6LAR - chains H and D of the 10 polymer chains in the assembly; structure by electron microscopy, 3.70 A resolution.

# Chain H
Molecule: ESX-3 secretion system protein EccD3
Source organism: Mycolicibacterium smegmatis MC2 155
UniProtKB: A0QQ46 (ECCD3_MYCS2); residue numbers follow UniProt; this construct covers 1-475
Chain sequence (475 residues; each row starts with the number of its first residue):
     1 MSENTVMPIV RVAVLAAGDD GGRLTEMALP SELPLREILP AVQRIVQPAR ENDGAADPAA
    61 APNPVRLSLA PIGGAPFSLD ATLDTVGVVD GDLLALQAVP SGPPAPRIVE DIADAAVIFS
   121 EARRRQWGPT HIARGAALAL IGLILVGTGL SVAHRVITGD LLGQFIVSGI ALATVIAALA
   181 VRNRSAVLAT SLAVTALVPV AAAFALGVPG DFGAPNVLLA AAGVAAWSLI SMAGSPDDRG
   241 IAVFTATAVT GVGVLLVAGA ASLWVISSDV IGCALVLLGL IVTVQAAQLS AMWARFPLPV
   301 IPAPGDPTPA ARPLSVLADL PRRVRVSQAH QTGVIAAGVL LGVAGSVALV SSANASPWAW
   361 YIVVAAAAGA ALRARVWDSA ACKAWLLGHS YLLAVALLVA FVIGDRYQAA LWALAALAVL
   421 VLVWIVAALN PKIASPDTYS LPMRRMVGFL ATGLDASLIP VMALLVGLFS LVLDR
Disordered / not traced: 1-7, 17-20, 48-64, 212-213, 473-475

# Chain D
Molecule: ESX-3 secretion system protein EccE3
Source organism: Mycolicibacterium smegmatis MC2 155
UniProtKB: A0QQ48 (ECCE3_MYCS2); residues 1-309 here = UniProt positions 1-309
Chain sequence (309 residues; numbered 1 to 309; the number before each row is that of its first residue):
     1 MTARIALASL FVVAAVLAQP WQTTTQRWVL GVSIAAVIVL LAWWKGMFLT TRIGRALAMV
    61 RRNRAEDTVE TDAHRATVVL RVDPAAPAQL PVVVGYLDRY GITCDKVRIT HRDAGGTRRS
   121 WISLTVDAVD NLAALQARSA RIPLQDTTEV VGRRLADHLR EQGWTVTVVE GVDTPLPVSG
   181 KETWRGVADD AGVVAAYRVK VDDRLDEVLA EIGHLPAEET WTALEFTGSP AEPLLTVCAA
   241 VRTSDRPAAK APLAGLTPAR GRHRPALAAL NPLSTERLDG TAVPLPAVVR TSVKGSVEHE
   301 AAQEAGHPA
Disordered / not traced: 42-46, 65-71, 179-193, 202-204, 213-215, 243-251, 262-263, 286-309

# How chain H and chain D interact
Pairs across the interface (18; chain H residue first):
  Pro-100(H) with Glu-161(D)
  Ser-101(H) with Arg-160(D); Glu-161(D); Gly-163(D)
  Gly-102(H) with Arg-160(D)
  Pro-103(H) with Asp-157(D); Arg-160(D); Glu-161(D)
  Ile-108(H) with Val-150(D), hydrophobic
  Glu-110(H) with Arg-138(D), salt bridge; Val-150(D)
  Asp-111(H) with Arg-138(D)
  Ile-112(H) with Ala-137(D)
  Ala-113(H) with Ala-137(D), hydrogen bond (backbone-backbone); Arg-138(D)
  Asp-114(H) with Ala-137(D), hydrogen bond (backbone-backbone)
  Val-117(H) with Ala-137(D), hydrophobic
  Ile-118(H) with Ala-137(D), hydrophobic
Other interface residues (no listed pair), chain H (13 interface residues in all): Glu-121
Other interface residues (no listed pair), chain D (13 interface residues in all): Ala-133, Gln-136, Ser-139, Thr-147, Arg-153, Arg-154

# Overview
The chain H/chain D interface involves 13 residues from each chain; the contacts include 2 hydrogen bonds and
1 salt bridge. Polar contacts include Glu-110(H)/Arg-138(D), Ala-113(H)/Ala-137(D) and Asp-114(H)/Ala-137(D).
Here chain H is ESX-3 secretion system protein EccD3 and chain D is ESX-3 secretion system protein EccE3, both
from Mycolicibacterium smegmatis MC2 155. Entry 6LAR (Structure of ESX-3 complex) was determined by electron
microscopy.
